1U1N - chains B and A; structure by X-ray diffraction, 2.10 A resolution.

== Chain B ==
Molecule: 11-nt DNA strand
Sequence (11 nucleotides; numbered 202 to 212; the number before each row is that of its first residue):
   202 TAGGGTTAXG G
Modified positions: PRN (purine 2'-deoxyribo-5'-monophosphate) at position 210

== Chain A ==
Molecule: Heterogeneous nuclear ribonucleoprotein A1
From: Homo sapiens
UniProt: P09651 (ROA1_HUMAN); residues 1-196 here correspond to UniProt positions 0-195 (UniProt number = residue number - 1)
Sequence (196 residues; numbered 1 to 196; the number before each row is that of its first residue):
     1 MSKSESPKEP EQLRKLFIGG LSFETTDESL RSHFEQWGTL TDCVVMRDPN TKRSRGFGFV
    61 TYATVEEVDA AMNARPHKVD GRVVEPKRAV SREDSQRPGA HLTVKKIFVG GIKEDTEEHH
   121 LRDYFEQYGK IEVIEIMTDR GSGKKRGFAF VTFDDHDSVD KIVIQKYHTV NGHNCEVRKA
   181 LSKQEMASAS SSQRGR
Disordered / not traced: 1-7, 191-196
From the paper describing this entry:
  - binding site for the 11-nt DNA strand (chain B): Phe108
  - specificity-determining residues: Lys106

== Chain B / chain A interface ==
Pairs across the interface (34):
  DT202(B) - Phe17(A)  base contact
  DT202(B) - Gly19(A)  sugar contact
  DT202(B) - Gly20(A)  hydrogen bond to the sugar
  DT202(B) - Arg55(A)  sugar contact
  DT202(B) - Gly56(A)  sugar contact
  DT202(B) - Arg82(A)  base contact
  DT202(B) - Glu85(A)  hydrogen bond to the base
  DT202(B) - Lys87(A)  hydrogen bond to the base
  DA203(B) - Phe17(A)  stacking on the base
  DA203(B) - Phe57(A)  sugar contact
  DA203(B) - Phe59(A)  base contact
  DA203(B) - Lys87(A)  base contact
  DA203(B) - Arg88(A)  hydrogen bond to the base
  DA203(B) - Ala89(A)  base contact
  DA203(B) - Val90(A)  hydrogen bond to the base
  DA203(B) - His101(A)  stacking on the base
  DG204(B) - Gln12(A)  hydrogen bond to the base
  DG204(B) - Lys15(A)  hydrogen bond to the base
  DG204(B) - Met46(A)  sugar contact
  DG204(B) - Arg55(A)  salt bridge to the phosphate
  DG204(B) - Phe57(A)  sugar contact
  DG204(B) - Phe59(A)  sugar contact
  DG204(B) - Ala89(A)  base contact
  DG204(B) - Val90(A)  hydrogen bond to the base
  DG204(B) - Ser91(A)  base contact
  DG204(B) - Arg92(A)  hydrogen bond to the base
  DG204(B) - Ser95(A)  hydrogen bond to the base
  DG205(B) - Lys15(A)  base contact
  DG205(B) - Asp42(A)  hydrogen bond to the base
  DG205(B) - Val44(A)  base contact
  DG205(B) - Met46(A)  sugar contact
  DG205(B) - Arg92(A)  hydrogen bond to the base
  DT207(B) - Arg92(A)  hydrogen bond to the base
  DT208(B) - Arg92(A)  base contact
Also at the interface, not in a pair above, chain A (24 interface residues in all): Glu11, Glu93

== Summary ==
6 residues of chain B and 24 residues of chain A are in contact, with 13 hydrogen bonds, 1 salt bridge and 2
aromatic stacking contacts. Among the polar pairs are DT202(B)-Glu85(A), DT202(B)-Lys87(A) and
DA203(B)-Arg88(A). From the paper: a binding site for the 11-nt DNA strand (chain B) at Phe108(A); the
specificity determinant Lys106(A).
Here chain B is an 11-nt DNA strand and chain A is Heterogeneous nuclear ribonucleoprotein A1 (Homo sapiens).
Entry 1U1N (Crystal Structure of UP1 Complexed With d(TTAGGGTTA (PRN)GG); A Human Telomeric Repeat Containing
Nebularine) was determined by X-ray diffraction (same publication as 1U1K, 1U1L, 1U1M, 1U1O, 1U1P, 1U1Q and
1U1R).
